4MER - chains B and C of the 4 polymer chains in the assembly; structure by X-ray diffraction, 2.41 A resolution.

# Chain B (and C)
Protein: streptococcal Histidine-rich glycoprotein Interacting Protein
Organism: Streptococcus pyogenes
Notes: chain C of this document is another copy of the same molecule, construct and numbering; everything in this record applies to it too
Reference sequence: Q99XU0 (Q99XU0_STRP1); residue numbers follow UniProt; this construct covers 3-98
Chain sequence (98 residues; row label = number of the first residue in the row):
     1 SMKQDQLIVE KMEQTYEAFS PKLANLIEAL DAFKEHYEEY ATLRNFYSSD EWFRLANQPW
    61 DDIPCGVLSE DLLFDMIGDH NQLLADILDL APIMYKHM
Not modelled in the structure: 60-62 (chain C: 1-2, 55-62)
Construct notes: expression tag (1-2)
Reported in the primary citation:
  - self-association interface (contacts with another copy of this molecule): K34, R54, H97, M98

# Interface between chain B and chain C
Pairs across the interface (14; chain B residue first):
  N81(B) - Y95(C)  hydrogen bond (backbone-side chain)
  L84(B) - Y95(C)  hydrophobic
  A85(B) - Y95(C)  hydrophobic
  A85(B) - K96(C)
  L88(B) - P92(C)
  L88(B) - Y95(C)  hydrophobic
  D89(B) - P92(C)
  P92(B) - L88(C)
  P92(B) - D89(C)
  Y95(B) - N81(C)  hydrogen bond (side chain-backbone)
  Y95(B) - L84(C)  hydrophobic
  Y95(B) - A85(C)  hydrophobic
  Y95(B) - L88(C)  hydrophobic
  K96(B) - A85(C)
Other interface residues (no listed pair), chain B (10 interface residues in all): Q82, A91
Other interface residues (no listed pair), chain C (10 interface residues in all): Q82, A91

# In short
The chain B/chain C interface involves 10 residues from each chain, with 2 hydrogen bonds. The hydrogen-bonded
pair is N81(B)-Y95(C). The paper reports a self-association interface involving K34(B), R54(B) and H97(B)
among others.
Chain B and chain C are both streptococcal Histidine-rich glycoprotein Interacting Protein (Streptococcus
pyogenes); the structure, Crystal structure of the novel protein and virulence factor sHIP (Q99XU0) from
Streptococcus pyogenes, was determined by X-ray diffraction.
